7OKG - chains A and B; structure by X-ray diffraction, 1.32 A resolution.

Chain A:
Protein: B-cell lymphoma 6 protein
Organism: Homo sapiens
Reference sequence: P41182 (BCL6_HUMAN); residues 5-129 here = UniProt positions 5-129
Chain sequence (128 residues; numbered 2 to 129; the number before each row is that of its first residue):
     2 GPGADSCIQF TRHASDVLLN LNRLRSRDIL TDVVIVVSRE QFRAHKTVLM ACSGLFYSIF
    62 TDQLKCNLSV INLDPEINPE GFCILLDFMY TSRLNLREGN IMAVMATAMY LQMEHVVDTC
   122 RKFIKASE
Disordered / not traced: 2-4
Differences from the reference sequence: expression tag (2-4)
Ligand contacts: VHB (2-chloranyl-4-[[4-(1-methylpyrazol-4-yl)-2-oxidanylidene-1H-quinolin-6-yl]amino]pyridine-3-carbonitrile): His14, Asp17, Val18, Asn21, Arg24, Leu25, Arg28, Met51, Ala52, Cys53, Ser54, Gly55, Tyr58, Gln113, Met114, Glu115
Swiss-Prot annotation at these positions:
  - mutagenesis: Asn21 (N21K: Abolishes interaction with NCOR2 and HDAC2, no effect on interaction with CTBP1 and transcriptional autoinhibition; when associated with A-116 and 376-Q--Q-379), Ser59 (S59A: Abolished ubiquitination by the SCF(FBXL17) complex), His116 (H116A: Abolishes interaction with NCOR2 and HDAC2, no effect on interaction with CTBP1 and transcriptional autoinhibition; when associated with K-21 and 376-Q--Q-379)

Chain B:
Protein: Ala-trp-val-ile-pro-ala
Chain sequence (6 residues; numbered 0 to 5; the number before each row is that of its first residue; numbering starts at 0):
     0 AWVIPA

How chain A and chain B interact:
Pairs across the interface (11; chain A residue first):
  Cys8(A) - Pro4(B)
  Ile9(A) - Trp1(B)  hydrophobic
  Ile9(A) - Val2(B)
  Gln10(A) - Ala0(B)
  Gln10(A) - Trp1(B)
  Gln10(A) - Val2(B)  hydrogen bond (backbone-backbone)
  Gln10(A) - Pro4(B)
  Phe11(A) - Ala0(B)
  Phe11(A) - Trp1(B)
  Thr12(A) - Ala0(B)  hydrogen bond (backbone-backbone)
  Thr12(A) - Val2(B)
Interface residues without a listed pair, chain B (5 interface residues in all): Ile3

In short:
The chain A/chain B interface involves 5 residues from each chain; the contacts include 2 hydrogen bonds. The
backbones hydrogen-bond at Gln10(A)-Val2(B) and Thr12(A)-Ala0(B). Ligands of chain A: compound VHB. UniProt
lists 3 mutagenesis sites on chain A.
Chain A is B-cell lymphoma 6 protein (Homo sapiens) and chain B is Ala-trp-val-ile-pro-ala; the structure,
Crystal structure of human BCL6 BTB domain in complex with compound 8e, was determined by X-ray diffraction
(same publication as 7OKE, 7OKF, 7OKH, 7OKI, 7OKJ, 7OKK, 7OKL and 7OKM).
